7PF0 - chains A and I of the 28 polymer chains in the assembly; structure by electron microscopy, 11.00 A resolution (very low resolution: no residue pairs are listed; an interface is given only as per-side residue counts).

== Chain A ==
Name: Histone H3.2
Source organism: Homo sapiens
Reference sequence: Q71DI3 (H32_HUMAN); residues 0-135 here correspond to UniProt positions 1-136 (UniProt number = residue number + 1)
Amino-acid sequence (136 residues; numbered 0 to 135; the number before each row is that of its first residue; numbering starts at 0):
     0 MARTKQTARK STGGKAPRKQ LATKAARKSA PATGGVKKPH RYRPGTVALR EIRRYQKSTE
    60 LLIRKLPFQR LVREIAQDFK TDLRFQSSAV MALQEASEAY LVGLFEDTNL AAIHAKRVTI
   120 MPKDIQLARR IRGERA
Unresolved in the structure: 0-36, 134-135
Differences from the reference sequence: engineered mutation Ala-110 (Cys111 in Q71DI3)
Curated features (UniProtKB/Swiss-Prot):
  - modified residue: Arg-2 (Asymmetric dimethylarginine), Thr-3 (Phosphothreonine), Lys-4 (Allysine), Gln-5 (5-glutamyl dopamine), Thr-6 (Phosphothreonine), Arg-8 (Citrulline), Lys-9 (N6,N6,N6-trimethyllysine), Ser-10 (ADP-ribosylserine), Thr-11 (Phosphothreonine), Lys-14 (N6-(2-hydroxyisobutyryl)lysine), Arg-17 (Asymmetric dimethylarginine), Lys-18 (N6-(2-hydroxyisobutyryl)lysine), Lys-23 (N6-(2-hydroxyisobutyryl)lysine), Arg-26 (Citrulline), Lys-27 (N6,N6,N6-trimethyllysine), Ser-28 (ADP-ribosylserine), Lys-36 (N6,N6,N6-trimethyllysine), Lys-37 (N6-methyllysine), Tyr-41 (Phosphotyrosine), Lys-56 (N6,N6,N6-trimethyllysine) and 8 more in UniProt
  - lipidation: Lys-18 (N6-decanoyllysine)

== Chain I ==
Molecule: 541-nt DNA strand
Source organism: synthetic construct
Sequence (541 nucleotides; row label = number of the first residue in the row):
    11 CACTGGCCGC CTGGAGAATC CCGGTGCCGA GGCCGCTCAA TTGGTCGTAG ACAGCTCTAG
    71 CACCGCTTAA ACGCACGTAC GCGCTGTCCC CCGCGTTTTA ACCGCCAAGG GGATTACTCC
   131 CTAGTCTCCA GGCACGTGTC AGATATATAC ACCCTGTCAT GTAAGTATTA AGGTAACCCG
   191 TCTCGCGCAC TGGCCGCCTG GAGAATCCCG GTGCCGAGGC CGCTCAATTG GTCGTAGACA
   251 GCTCTAGCAC CGCTTAAACG CACGTACGCG CTGTCCCCCG CGTTTTAACC GCCAAGGGGA
   311 TTACTCCCTA GTCTCCAGGC ACGTGTCAGA TATATACATC CTGTCATGTA AGTATTAAGG
   371 TAACCCGTCT CGCGCACTGG CCGCCTGGAG AATCCCGGTG CCGAGGCCGC TCAATTGGTC
   431 GTAGACAGCT CTAGCACCGC TTAAACGCAC GTACGCGCTG TCCCCCGCGT TTTAACCGCC
   491 AAGGGGATTA CTCCCTAGTC TCCAGGCACG TGTCAGATAT ATACATCCTG TCATGTAAGT
   551 A

== Chain A / chain I interface ==
At this resolution (11 A) residue pairs are not listed: 19 residues of chain A and 14 of chain I lie at the interface.

== Overview ==
19 residues of chain A face 14 of chain I across their interface.
Chain A is Histone H3.2 (Homo sapiens) and chain I is a 541-nt DNA strand (synthetic construct); the
structure, Trinucleosome of the 4x177 nucleosome array containing H1, was determined by electron microscopy
together with 7PET, 7PEU, 7PEV, 7PEW, 7PEX, 7PEY and 16 further entries from the same study.
